PDB entry 6OGZ | electron microscopy, 3.60 A resolution | chains B and G of the 13 polymer chains in the assembly

== Chain B ==
Molecule: 18-nt RNA strand
Organism: Rotavirus A
Sequence (18 nucleotides; numbered 582 to 599; the number before each row is that of its first residue):
   582 UAUAUAUAUAUAUAUAUA

== Chain G ==
Protein: Inner capsid protein VP2
Organism: Rotavirus A
Reference sequence: G0YZK0 (G0YZK0_9REOV); numbering as in UniProt (aligned over 1-887)
Amino-acid sequence (887 residues; each row starts with the number of its first residue):
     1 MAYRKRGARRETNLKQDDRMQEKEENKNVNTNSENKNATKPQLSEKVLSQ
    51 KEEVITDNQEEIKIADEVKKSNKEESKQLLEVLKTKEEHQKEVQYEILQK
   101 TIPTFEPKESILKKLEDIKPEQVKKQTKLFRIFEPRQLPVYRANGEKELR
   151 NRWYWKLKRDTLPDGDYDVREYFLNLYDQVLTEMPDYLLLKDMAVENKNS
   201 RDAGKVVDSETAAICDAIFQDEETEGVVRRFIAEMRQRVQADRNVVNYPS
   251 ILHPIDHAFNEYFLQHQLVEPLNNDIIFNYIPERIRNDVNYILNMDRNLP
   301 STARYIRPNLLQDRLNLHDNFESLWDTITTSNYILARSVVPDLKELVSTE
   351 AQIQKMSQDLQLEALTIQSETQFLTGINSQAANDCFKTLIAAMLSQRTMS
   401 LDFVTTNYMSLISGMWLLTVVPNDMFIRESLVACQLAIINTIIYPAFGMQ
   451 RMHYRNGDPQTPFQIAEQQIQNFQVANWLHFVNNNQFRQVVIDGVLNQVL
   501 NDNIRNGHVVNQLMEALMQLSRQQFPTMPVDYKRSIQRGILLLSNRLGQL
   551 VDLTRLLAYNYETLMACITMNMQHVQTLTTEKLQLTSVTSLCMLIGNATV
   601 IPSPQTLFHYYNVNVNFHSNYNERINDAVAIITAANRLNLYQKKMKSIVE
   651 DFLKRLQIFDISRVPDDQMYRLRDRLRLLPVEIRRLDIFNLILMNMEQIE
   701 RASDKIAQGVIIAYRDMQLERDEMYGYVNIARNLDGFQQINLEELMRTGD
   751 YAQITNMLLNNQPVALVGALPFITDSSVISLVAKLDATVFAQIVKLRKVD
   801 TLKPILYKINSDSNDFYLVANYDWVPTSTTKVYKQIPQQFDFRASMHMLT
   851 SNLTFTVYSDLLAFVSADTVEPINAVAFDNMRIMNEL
Disordered / not traced: 1-71, 85-106

== How chain B and chain G interact ==
Residue-residue contacts - 5 pairs, chain B then chain G:
  A583(B) - Arg534(G)  salt bridge to the phosphate
  U584(B) - Arg534(G)  salt bridge to the phosphate
  A585(B) - Gln361(G)  hydrogen bond to the phosphate
  A587(B) - Gln354(G)  base contact
  A587(B) - Gln358(G)  hydrogen bond to the base

== Summary ==
Chain B and chain G each contribute 4 residues to their interface; the contacts include 2 hydrogen bonds and 2
salt bridges. Polar contacts include A587(B)-Gln358(G), A585(B)-Gln361(G) and A583(B)-Arg534(G).
Chain B is an 18-nt RNA strand and chain G is Inner capsid protein VP2, both from Rotavirus A; the structure,
In situ structure of Rotavirus RNA-dependent RNA polymerase at transcript-elongated state, was determined by
electron microscopy (same publication as 6OGY).
